7Z4W - chains B and C of the 30 polymer chains in the assembly; structure by electron microscopy, 2.70 A resolution.

== Chain B (and C) ==
Name: Portal protein
Organism: Bacillus subtilis
Notes: chain C of this document is another copy of the same molecule, construct and numbering; everything in this record applies to it too
UniProtKB: P54309 (PORTL_BPSPP); the author numbering skips numbers that UniProt does not, so the offset changes along the chain: -6 to 20 = UniProt 1-27; 28-503 = UniProt 28-503
Amino-acid sequence (503 residues; each row starts with the number of its first residue; note: 7 numbers in that range are skipped by the numbering (no residue carries them; nothing is unmodelled there); numbers below 1 keep their minus sign (Met-6 is residue -6)):
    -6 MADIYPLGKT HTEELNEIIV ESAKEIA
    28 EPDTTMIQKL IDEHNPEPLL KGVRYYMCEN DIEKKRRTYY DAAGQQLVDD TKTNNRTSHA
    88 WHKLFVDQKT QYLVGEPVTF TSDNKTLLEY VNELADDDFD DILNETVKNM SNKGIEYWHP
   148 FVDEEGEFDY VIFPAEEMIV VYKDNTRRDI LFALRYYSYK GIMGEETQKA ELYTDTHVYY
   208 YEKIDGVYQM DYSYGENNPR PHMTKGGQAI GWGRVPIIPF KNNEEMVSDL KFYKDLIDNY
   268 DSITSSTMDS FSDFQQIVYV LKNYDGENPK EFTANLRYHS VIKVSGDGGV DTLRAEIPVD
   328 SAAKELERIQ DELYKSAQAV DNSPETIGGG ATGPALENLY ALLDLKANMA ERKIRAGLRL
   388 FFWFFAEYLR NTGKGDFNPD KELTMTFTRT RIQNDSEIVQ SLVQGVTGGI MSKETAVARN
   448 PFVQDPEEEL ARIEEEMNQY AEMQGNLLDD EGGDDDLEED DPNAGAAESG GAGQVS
Disordered / not traced: -6 to 16, 471-503
What the authors report for this chain:
  - self-association interface (contacts with another copy of this molecule): Phe449
  - mutagenesis - E352G: decreased catalytic activity (terminase ATPase activity) (citing earlier work)

== Interface between chain B and chain C ==
Residue-residue contacts (130):
  Ile19(B) - Lys187(C)  hydrogen bond (backbone-backbone)
  Ile19(B) - Gly188(C)
  Ala20(B) - Ile189(C)
  Met33(B) - Met190(C)  hydrophobic
  Lys36(B) - Ile189(C)  hydrogen bond (side chain-backbone)
  Lys36(B) - Met190(C)
  Asp76(B) - Lys297(C)  salt bridge
  Asp171(B) - Tyr186(C)
  Arg174(B) - Arg182(C)
  Arg174(B) - Tyr184(C)
  Phe179(B) - Ile189(C)  hydrophobic
  Glu251(B) - Glu132(C)
  Glu251(B) - Lys135(C)
  Glu252(B) - Met54(C)
  Glu252(B) - Lys135(C)  salt bridge
  Val254(B) - Met54(C)  hydrophobic
  Lys258(B) - Met54(C)
  Lys258(B) - Cys55(C)  hydrogen bond (backbone-side chain)
  Lys258(B) - Glu56(C)  salt bridge
  Phe259(B) - Lys90(C)
  Asp262(B) - Arg83(C)
  Asp262(B) - Thr84(C)
  Asp262(B) - Ser85(C)
  Asn266(B) - Asn82(C)
  Asn266(B) - Thr84(C)  hydrogen bond
  Asn266(B) - Met275(C)
  Ile270(B) - Met275(C)  hydrophobic
  Asp280(B) - Arg304(C)  hydrogen bond (backbone-side chain)
  Phe281(B) - Ile284(C)  hydrophobic
  Phe281(B) - Val285(C)
  Phe281(B) - Tyr286(C)  hydrophobic
  Gln282(B) - Tyr286(C)  hydrogen bond (backbone-side chain)
  Gln282(B) - Leu303(C)
  Val285(B) - Ser307(C)
  Val285(B) - Ile309(C)  hydrophobic
  Tyr286(B) - Ser307(C)  hydrogen bond (backbone-backbone)
  Tyr286(B) - Val308(C)
  Tyr286(B) - Ile309(C)  hydrogen bond (backbone-backbone)
  Val287(B) - Ile309(C)
  Leu288(B) - Ile309(C)  hydrogen bond (backbone-backbone)
  Leu288(B) - Lys310(C)
  Leu288(B) - Val311(C)  hydrogen bond (backbone-backbone)
  Lys289(B) - Val311(C)
  Asn290(B) - Val311(C)  hydrogen bond (backbone-backbone)
  Asn290(B) - Ser312(C)
  Asn290(B) - Gly313(C)  hydrogen bond (side chain-backbone)
  Tyr291(B) - Lys310(C)
  Asp292(B) - Lys310(C)  hydrogen bond (backbone-side chain)
  Asp292(B) - Ser312(C)  hydrogen bond
  Glu294(B) - Lys310(C)  hydrogen bond (backbone-side chain)
  Pro296(B) - His306(C)
  Phe299(B) - Val308(C)  hydrophobic
  Thr300(B) - Val308(C)
  Ala322(B) - Ile284(C)  hydrophobic
  Ala322(B) - Thr319(C)
  Glu323(B) - Ile284(C)
  Glu323(B) - Arg321(C)  hydrogen bond (backbone-side chain)
  Pro325(B) - Gln283(C)
  Pro325(B) - Arg321(C)
  Pro325(B) - Glu323(C)
  Val326(B) - Glu323(C)
  Asp327(B) - Glu323(C)  hydrogen bond (backbone-side chain)
  Ser328(B) - Phe278(C)
  Ser328(B) - Glu323(C)
  Ser328(B) - Ile324(C)  hydrogen bond (side chain-backbone)
  Ser328(B) - Val326(C)
  Ala329(B) - Phe278(C)
  Lys331(B) - Asp327(C)  salt bridge
  Glu332(B) - Thr274(C)
  Glu332(B) - Phe278(C)
  Glu332(B) - Val326(C)
  Arg335(B) - Thr271(C)
  Arg335(B) - Leu333(C)
  Glu339(B) - His86(C)  salt bridge
  Glu339(B) - Tyr267(C)  hydrogen bond
  Lys342(B) - Gln337(C)
  Lys342(B) - Tyr341(C)
  Lys342(B) - Asp348(C)  salt bridge
  Gln345(B) - Leu91(C)
  Gln345(B) - Asp94(C)
  Thr353(B) - Pro351(C)
  Gly356(B) - Gly355(C)
  Pro361(B) - Ala358(C)
  Pro361(B) - Leu363(C)  hydrophobic
  Pro361(B) - Gln420(C)
  Pro361(B) - Asn421(C)
  Ala362(B) - Ile354(C)  hydrophobic
  Glu364(B) - Ile419(C)
  Glu364(B) - Gln420(C)
  Asn365(B) - Asn349(C)  hydrogen bond
  Asn365(B) - Ile354(C)
  Asn365(B) - Ile419(C)
  Leu372(B) - Asp94(C)
  Leu372(B) - Gln95(C)
  Leu372(B) - Gln98(C)
  Asn375(B) - Gln98(C)
  Met376(B) - Asp94(C)
  Met376(B) - Gln98(C)
  Arg379(B) - Gln98(C)
  Arg379(B) - Asp128(C)
  Arg379(B) - Asn131(C)
  Arg386(B) - Asp124(C)  salt bridge
  Arg386(B) - Asp125(C)  salt bridge
  Glu424(B) - Ser423(C)  hydrogen bond
  Ser428(B) - Ser423(C)
  Ser428(B) - Val426(C)
  Ser428(B) - Phe449(C)
  Gln431(B) - Gln427(C)
  Gln431(B) - Val430(C)
  Gly435(B) - Lys440(C)
  Gly436(B) - Lys440(C)
  Ile437(B) - Ala443(C)  hydrophobic
  Ile437(B) - Val444(C)
  Ile437(B) - Asn447(C)  hydrogen bond (backbone-side chain)
  Met438(B) - Asn447(C)
  Met438(B) - Phe449(C)  hydrophobic
  Met438(B) - Glu456(C)
  Met438(B) - Ile460(C)
  Ser439(B) - Glu456(C)  hydrogen bond
  Ser439(B) - Arg459(C)
  Ser439(B) - Ile460(C)
  Ser439(B) - Glu463(C)
  Lys440(B) - Glu463(C)  hydrogen bond (backbone-side chain)
  Glu441(B) - Arg459(C)  salt bridge
  Glu441(B) - Glu463(C)  hydrogen bond (backbone-side chain)
  Thr442(B) - Glu456(C)  hydrogen bond
  Thr442(B) - Arg459(C)  hydrogen bond
  Arg446(B) - Phe449(C)  hydrogen bond (side chain-backbone)
  Arg446(B) - Gln451(C)
  Met464(B) - Met470(C)  hydrophobic
Interface residues without a listed pair, chain B (83 interface residues in all): Leu37, Asn172, Leu263, Ser269, Ser277, Ser279, Gly293, Leu320, Thr359, Ala368, Leu369, Lys380, Ile425, Leu429, Gly432
Interface residues without a listed pair, chain C (93 interface residues in all): Tyr53, Ala87, Tyr221, Gln282, Val317, Asp318, Ser350, Leu366, Tyr367, Asp422, Leu429, Val433, Val450

== Overview ==
83 residues of chain B and 93 residues of chain C are in contact; the contacts include 28 hydrogen bonds and 9
salt bridges. Among the polar pairs are Asp76(B)-Lys297(C), Glu252(B)-Lys135(C) and Lys258(B)-Glu56(C). From
the paper: E352G of chain B reduces catalytic activity (terminase ATPase activity); a self-association
interface involving Phe449(B).
Both chains are Portal protein (Bacillus subtilis). Entry 7Z4W (gp6/gp15/gp16 connector complex of
bacteriophage SPP1) was determined by electron microscopy.
